Entry 7KBE (electron microscopy, 3.50 A resolution); this record covers chains A and J of the 10 polymer chains in the assembly.

Chain A:
Protein: Histone H3.2
From: Xenopus laevis
Reference sequence: P84233 (H32_XENLA); residues 0-135 here correspond to UniProt positions 1-136 (UniProt number = residue number + 1)
Chain sequence (136 residues; numbered 0 to 135; the number before each row is that of its first residue; numbering starts at 0):
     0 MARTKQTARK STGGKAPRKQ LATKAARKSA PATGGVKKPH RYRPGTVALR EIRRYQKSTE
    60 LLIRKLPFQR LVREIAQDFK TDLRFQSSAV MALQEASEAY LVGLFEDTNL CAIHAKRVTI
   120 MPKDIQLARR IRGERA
Unresolved in the structure: 0-36
UniProt features mapped onto this chain:
  - modified residue: Arg2 (Asymmetric dimethylarginine), Thr3 (Phosphothreonine), Lys4 (Allysine), Gln5 (5-glutamyl dopamine), Thr6 (Phosphothreonine), Arg8 (Citrulline), Lys9 (N6,N6,N6-trimethyllysine), Ser10 (ADP-ribosylserine), Thr11 (Phosphothreonine), Lys14 (N6-(2-hydroxyisobutyryl)lysine), Arg17 (Asymmetric dimethylarginine), Lys18 (N6-(2-hydroxyisobutyryl)lysine), Lys23 (N6-(2-hydroxyisobutyryl)lysine), Arg26 (Citrulline), Lys27 (N6,N6,N6-trimethyllysine), Ser28 (ADP-ribosylserine), Lys36 (N6,N6,N6-trimethyllysine), Lys37 (N6-methyllysine), Tyr41 (Phosphotyrosine), Lys56 (N6,N6,N6-trimethyllysine) and 8 more in UniProt
  - lipidation: Cys110 (S-palmitoyl cysteine)
What the authors report for this chain:
  - post-translational modification sites: Thr3

Chain J:
Molecule: 156-nt DNA strand
From: Xenopus laevis
Sequence (156 nucleotides; each row starts with the number of its first residue; numbers below 1 keep their minus sign (DC-5 is residue -5)):
    -5 CTAGGATATC ACAATCCCGG TGCCGAGGCC GCTCAATTGG TCGTAGACAG CTCTAGCACC
    55 GCTTAAACGC ACGTACGCGC TGTCCCCCGC GTTTTAACCG CCAAGGGGAT TACTCCCTAG
   115 TCTCCAGGCA CGTGTCAGAT ATAGATTGTG ATATCC

Interface between chain A and chain J:
Residue-residue contacts - 21 pairs, chain A then chain J:
  Arg40(A) - DG83(J)  hydrogen bond to the base
  Arg40(A) - DC84(J)  hydrogen bond to the sugar
  Tyr41(A) - DC84(J)  phosphate contact
  Pro43(A) - DC82(J)  phosphate contact
  Pro43(A) - DG83(J)  phosphate contact
  Gly44(A) - DC82(J)  phosphate contact
  Gly44(A) - DG83(J)  hydrogen bond to the phosphate
  Thr45(A) - DG83(J)  phosphate contact
  Val46(A) - DG83(J)  hydrogen bond to the phosphate
  Ala47(A) - DG83(J)  hydrogen bond to the phosphate
  Arg49(A) - DA8(J)  phosphate contact
  Arg49(A) - DT9(J)  phosphate contact
  Lys56(A) - DC10(J)  salt bridge to the phosphate
  Arg63(A) - DA91(J)  phosphate contact
  Arg63(A) - DC92(J)  salt bridge to the phosphate
  Lys64(A) - DC92(J)  phosphate contact
  Leu65(A) - DA91(J)  phosphate contact
  Leu65(A) - DC92(J)  hydrogen bond to the phosphate
  Pro66(A) - DA91(J)  phosphate contact
  Arg69(A) - DA91(J)  salt bridge to the phosphate
  Arg83(A) - DG101(J)  sugar contact
Also at the interface, not in a pair above, chain A (17 interface residues in all): Arg42, Glu50
Also at the interface, not in a pair above, chain J (12 interface residues in all): DA7, DC93, DG100

Summary:
Chain A and chain J form an interface of 17 and 12 residues respectively; the contacts include 6 hydrogen
bonds and 3 salt bridges. Polar contacts include Arg40(A)-DG83(J), Arg40(A)-DC84(J) and Gly44(A)-DG83(J). From
the paper: a modification site at Thr3(A).
Here chain A is Histone H3.2 and chain J is a 156-nt DNA strand, both from Xenopus laevis. Entry 7KBE
(Nucleosome isolated from metaphase chromosome formed in Xenopus egg extract (oligo fraction)) was determined
by electron microscopy together with 7KBD and 7KBF from the same study.
